Entry 9CO8 (electron microscopy, 2.99 A resolution); this record covers chains C and F of the 6 polymer chains in the assembly.

# Chain C
Name: Spike glycoprotein
Source organism: Severe acute respiratory syndrome coronavirus 2
UniProt: P0DTC2 (SPIKE_SARS2); aligned to UniProt positions 28-1206 over residues 29-1207 (the alignment contains insertions or deletions, so no single offset holds)
Sequence (1253 residues; each row starts with the number of its first residue; numbers below 1 keep their minus sign (Met-9 is residue -9)):
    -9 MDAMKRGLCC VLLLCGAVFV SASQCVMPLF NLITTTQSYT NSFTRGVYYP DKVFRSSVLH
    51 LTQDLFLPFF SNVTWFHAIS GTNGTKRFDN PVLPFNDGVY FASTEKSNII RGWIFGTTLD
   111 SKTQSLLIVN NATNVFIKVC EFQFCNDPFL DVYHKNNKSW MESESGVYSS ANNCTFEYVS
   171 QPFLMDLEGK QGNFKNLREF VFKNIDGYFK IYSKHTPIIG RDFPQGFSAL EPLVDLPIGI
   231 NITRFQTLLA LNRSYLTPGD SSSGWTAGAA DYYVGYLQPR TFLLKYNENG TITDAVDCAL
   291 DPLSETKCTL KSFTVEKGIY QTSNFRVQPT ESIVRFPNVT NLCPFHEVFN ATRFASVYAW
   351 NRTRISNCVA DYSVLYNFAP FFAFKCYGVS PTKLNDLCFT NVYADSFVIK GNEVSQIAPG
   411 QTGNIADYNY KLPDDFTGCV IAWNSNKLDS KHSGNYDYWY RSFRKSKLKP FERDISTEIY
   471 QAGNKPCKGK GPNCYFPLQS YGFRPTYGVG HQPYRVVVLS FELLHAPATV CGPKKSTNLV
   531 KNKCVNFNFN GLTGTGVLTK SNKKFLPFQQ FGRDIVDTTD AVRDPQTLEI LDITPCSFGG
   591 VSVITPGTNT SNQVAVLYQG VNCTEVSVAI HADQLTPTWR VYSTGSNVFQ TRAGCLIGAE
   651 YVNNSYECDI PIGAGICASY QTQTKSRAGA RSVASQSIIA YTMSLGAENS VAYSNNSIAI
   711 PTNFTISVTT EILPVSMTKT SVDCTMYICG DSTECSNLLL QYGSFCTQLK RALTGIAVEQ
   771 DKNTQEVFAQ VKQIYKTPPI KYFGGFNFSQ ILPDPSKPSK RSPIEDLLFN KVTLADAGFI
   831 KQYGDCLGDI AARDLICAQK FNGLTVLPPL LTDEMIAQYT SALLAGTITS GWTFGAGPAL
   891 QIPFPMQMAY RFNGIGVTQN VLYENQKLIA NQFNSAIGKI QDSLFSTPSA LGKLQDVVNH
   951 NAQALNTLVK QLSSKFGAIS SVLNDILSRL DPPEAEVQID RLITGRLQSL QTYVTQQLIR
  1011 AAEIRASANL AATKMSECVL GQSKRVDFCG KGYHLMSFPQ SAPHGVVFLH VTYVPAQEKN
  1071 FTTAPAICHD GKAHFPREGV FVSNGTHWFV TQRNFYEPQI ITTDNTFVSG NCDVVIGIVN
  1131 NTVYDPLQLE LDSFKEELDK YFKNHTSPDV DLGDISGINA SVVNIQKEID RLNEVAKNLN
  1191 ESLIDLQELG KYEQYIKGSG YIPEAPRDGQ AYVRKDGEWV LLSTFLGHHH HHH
Not modelled in the structure: -9 to 25, 674-684, 825-844, 1147-1243
Construct notes: initiating methionine (-9); expression tag (-8 to 28, 1208-1243); conflict Leu51 (Ser50 in P0DTC2), Phe126 (Val127 in P0DTC2), Asp141 (Gly142 in P0DTC2), 54 further conflict positions vs the reference (P0DTC2) not listed
Swiss-Prot annotation at these positions:
  - region: Asp1164, Ser1171, Asn1174, Asn1188, Glu1203 (Heptad repeat 2)
  - glycosylation (N-linked (GlcNAc...) asparagine): Asn62 (hybrid), Asn1174 (complex)
Disulfides: Cys288-Cys298, Cys333-Cys358, Cys376-Cys429, Cys388-Cys521, Cys477-Cys484, Cys613-Cys645, Cys658-Cys667, Cys1028-Cys1039
Covalently attached groups: N-acetylglucosamine (NAG) linked to Asn705, Asn713, Asn797, Asn1094, Asn1130

# Chain F
Name: Nanosota-9
Source organism: Vicugna pacos
Sequence (150 residues; row label = number of the first residue in the row):
     1 QVQLQESGGG LVQPGGSLRL SCTASGIALH THATGWFRQA PGKEREGVSC ISSGDGTTYY
    61 EDSVEGRFTI SRDNAKNTVY LQMNSLKLED TAVYYCAADP GAVCHSGSYY YTDDDFYYRG
   121 QGTQVTVSSG GQHHHHHHGA YPYDVPDYAS
Not modelled in the structure: 130-150
Disulfides: Cys22-Cys96, Cys50-Cys104

# Interface between chain C and chain F
Pairs across the interface - 17 pairs, chain C then chain F:
  Ser443(C) - Tyr117(F)
  Tyr446(C) - Pro100(F)
  Tyr446(C) - Tyr117(F)
  Tyr446(C) - Tyr118(F)  hydrogen bond
  Lys480(C) - Gln1(F)
  Arg494(C) - Asp99(F)  salt bridge
  Arg494(C) - Pro100(F)  hydrogen bond (side chain-backbone)
  Arg494(C) - Val103(F)
  Arg494(C) - Tyr117(F)
  Pro495(C) - Tyr109(F)
  Thr496(C) - Ser106(F)  hydrogen bond (backbone-side chain)
  Thr496(C) - Tyr109(F)
  Tyr497(C) - Pro100(F)  hydrogen bond (side chain-backbone)
  Tyr497(C) - Gly101(F)
  Tyr497(C) - Val103(F)
  Tyr497(C) - Ser106(F)
  Gly498(C) - Ser106(F)
Interface residues without a listed pair, chain F (10 interface residues in all): Ala102

# In short
8 residues of chain C face 10 of chain F across their interface; the contacts include 4 hydrogen bonds and 1
salt bridge. Polar contacts include Arg494(C)-Asp99(F), Tyr446(C)-Tyr118(F) and Arg494(C)-Pro100(F).
N-acetylglucosamine is covalently linked to Asn705(C), Asn713(C), Asn797(C), Asn1094(C) and Asn1130(C).
Here chain C is Spike glycoprotein (Severe acute respiratory syndrome coronavirus 2) and chain F is Nanosota-9
(Vicugna pacos). Entry 9CO8 (JN.1 spike/Nanosota-9 complex) was determined by electron microscopy together
with 9CO6, 9CO7 and 9CO9 from the same study.
